Entry 3OZV (X-ray diffraction, 2.40 A resolution); this record covers chain A.

# Chain A
Protein: Flavohemoglobin
Organism: Ralstonia eutropha
Notes: EC 1.14.12.17
Reference sequence: P39662 (HMP_RALEH); residue numbers follow UniProt; this construct covers 1-403
Chain sequence (403 residues; row label = number of the first residue in the row):
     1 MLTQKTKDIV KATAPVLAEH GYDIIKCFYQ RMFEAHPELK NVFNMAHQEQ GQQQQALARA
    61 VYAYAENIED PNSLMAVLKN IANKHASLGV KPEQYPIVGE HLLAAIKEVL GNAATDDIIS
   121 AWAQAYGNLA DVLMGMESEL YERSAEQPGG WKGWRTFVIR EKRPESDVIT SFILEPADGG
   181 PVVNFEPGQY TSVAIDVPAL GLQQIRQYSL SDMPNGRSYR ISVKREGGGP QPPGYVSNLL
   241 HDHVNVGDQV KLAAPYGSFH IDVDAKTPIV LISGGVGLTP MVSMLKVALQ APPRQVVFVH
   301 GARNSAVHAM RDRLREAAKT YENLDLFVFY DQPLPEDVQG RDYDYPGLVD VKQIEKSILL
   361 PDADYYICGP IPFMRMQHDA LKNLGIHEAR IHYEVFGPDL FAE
UniProt features mapped onto this chain:
  - active site (Charge relay system): Tyr-95, Glu-137
  - binding site (heme b): His-85
  - binding site (FAD): Tyr-190, Arg-206 to Ser-209, Val-395 to Pro-398
  - binding site (NADP(+)): Gly-275 to Pro-280
  - site: Tyr-29 (Involved in heme-bound ligand stabilization and O-O bond activation), Lys-84 (Influences the redox potential of the prosthetic heme and FAD groups), Glu-394 (Influences the redox potential of the prosthetic heme and FAD groups)
  - mutagenesis: Ala-60 (A60Y: Does not affect phospholipid-binding), Val-98 (V98F: Blocks phospholipid-binding)
Metal / ion sites: heme Fe: His-85 (together with S-Econazole)
Small-molecule neighbours:
  - DGG (1-[glycerolylphosphonyl]-2-[8-(2-hexyl-cyclopropyl)-octanal-1-yl]-3-[hexadecanal-1-yl]-glycerol): Ala-60, Val-61, Ala-63, Tyr-64, Asn-67, Ser-73, Leu-74, Val-77, Leu-78, Ile-81, Leu-102, Trp-122, Tyr-126, Leu-129
  - S-Econazole (ECN; 1-[(2S)-2-[(4-chlorobenzyl)oxy]-2-(2,4-dichlorophenyl)ethyl]-1H-imidazole): Leu-17, Ile-24, Ile-25, Phe-28, Tyr-29, Phe-43, Gln-53, Ala-56, Leu-57, Val-61, His-85, Val-98, Leu-102, Ile-106, Pro-398
  - FAD (flavin-adenine dinucleotide): Asn-44, Ala-46, Gln-48, Glu-49, Lys-84, Tyr-190, Arg-206, Gln-207, Tyr-208, Ser-209, Ser-222, Val-223, Lys-224, Glu-226, Gly-227, Gln-231, Pro-232, Pro-233, Gly-234, Tyr-235, Val-236, Ser-237, Asn-238, Val-276, Thr-279, Glu-394, Val-395, Phe-396, Gly-397
  - heme (HEM): Leu-39, Val-42, Phe-43, Asn-44, His-47, Gln-53, Ile-81, Lys-84, His-85, Leu-88, Val-90, Gln-94, Tyr-95, Val-98, Tyr-126, Leu-129, Ala-130, Leu-133, Gly-397, Pro-398, Asp-399, Leu-400

# Overview
Chain A binds heme, flavin-adenine dinucleotide, compound DGG and S-Econazole. Curated annotation (UniProt)
lists active-site residues Tyr-95 and Glu-137, heme b-binding residue His-85, 9 FAD-binding residues and 6
NADP+-binding residues.
Chain A is Flavohemoglobin (Ralstonia eutropha); the structure, The Crystal Structure of flavohemoglobin from
R. eutrophus in complex with econazole, was determined by X-ray diffraction (same publication as 3OZU and
3OZW).
